6O6C - chains A and B of the 13 polymer chains in the assembly; structure by electron microscopy, 3.10 A resolution.

# Chain A
Name: DNA-directed RNA polymerase II subunit RPB1
Organism: Saccharomyces cerevisiae
Notes: EC 2.7.7.6
UniProt: P04050 (RPB1_YEAST); residues 1-1733 here = UniProt positions 1-1733
Sequence (1733 residues; numbered 1 to 1733; the number before each row is that of its first residue):
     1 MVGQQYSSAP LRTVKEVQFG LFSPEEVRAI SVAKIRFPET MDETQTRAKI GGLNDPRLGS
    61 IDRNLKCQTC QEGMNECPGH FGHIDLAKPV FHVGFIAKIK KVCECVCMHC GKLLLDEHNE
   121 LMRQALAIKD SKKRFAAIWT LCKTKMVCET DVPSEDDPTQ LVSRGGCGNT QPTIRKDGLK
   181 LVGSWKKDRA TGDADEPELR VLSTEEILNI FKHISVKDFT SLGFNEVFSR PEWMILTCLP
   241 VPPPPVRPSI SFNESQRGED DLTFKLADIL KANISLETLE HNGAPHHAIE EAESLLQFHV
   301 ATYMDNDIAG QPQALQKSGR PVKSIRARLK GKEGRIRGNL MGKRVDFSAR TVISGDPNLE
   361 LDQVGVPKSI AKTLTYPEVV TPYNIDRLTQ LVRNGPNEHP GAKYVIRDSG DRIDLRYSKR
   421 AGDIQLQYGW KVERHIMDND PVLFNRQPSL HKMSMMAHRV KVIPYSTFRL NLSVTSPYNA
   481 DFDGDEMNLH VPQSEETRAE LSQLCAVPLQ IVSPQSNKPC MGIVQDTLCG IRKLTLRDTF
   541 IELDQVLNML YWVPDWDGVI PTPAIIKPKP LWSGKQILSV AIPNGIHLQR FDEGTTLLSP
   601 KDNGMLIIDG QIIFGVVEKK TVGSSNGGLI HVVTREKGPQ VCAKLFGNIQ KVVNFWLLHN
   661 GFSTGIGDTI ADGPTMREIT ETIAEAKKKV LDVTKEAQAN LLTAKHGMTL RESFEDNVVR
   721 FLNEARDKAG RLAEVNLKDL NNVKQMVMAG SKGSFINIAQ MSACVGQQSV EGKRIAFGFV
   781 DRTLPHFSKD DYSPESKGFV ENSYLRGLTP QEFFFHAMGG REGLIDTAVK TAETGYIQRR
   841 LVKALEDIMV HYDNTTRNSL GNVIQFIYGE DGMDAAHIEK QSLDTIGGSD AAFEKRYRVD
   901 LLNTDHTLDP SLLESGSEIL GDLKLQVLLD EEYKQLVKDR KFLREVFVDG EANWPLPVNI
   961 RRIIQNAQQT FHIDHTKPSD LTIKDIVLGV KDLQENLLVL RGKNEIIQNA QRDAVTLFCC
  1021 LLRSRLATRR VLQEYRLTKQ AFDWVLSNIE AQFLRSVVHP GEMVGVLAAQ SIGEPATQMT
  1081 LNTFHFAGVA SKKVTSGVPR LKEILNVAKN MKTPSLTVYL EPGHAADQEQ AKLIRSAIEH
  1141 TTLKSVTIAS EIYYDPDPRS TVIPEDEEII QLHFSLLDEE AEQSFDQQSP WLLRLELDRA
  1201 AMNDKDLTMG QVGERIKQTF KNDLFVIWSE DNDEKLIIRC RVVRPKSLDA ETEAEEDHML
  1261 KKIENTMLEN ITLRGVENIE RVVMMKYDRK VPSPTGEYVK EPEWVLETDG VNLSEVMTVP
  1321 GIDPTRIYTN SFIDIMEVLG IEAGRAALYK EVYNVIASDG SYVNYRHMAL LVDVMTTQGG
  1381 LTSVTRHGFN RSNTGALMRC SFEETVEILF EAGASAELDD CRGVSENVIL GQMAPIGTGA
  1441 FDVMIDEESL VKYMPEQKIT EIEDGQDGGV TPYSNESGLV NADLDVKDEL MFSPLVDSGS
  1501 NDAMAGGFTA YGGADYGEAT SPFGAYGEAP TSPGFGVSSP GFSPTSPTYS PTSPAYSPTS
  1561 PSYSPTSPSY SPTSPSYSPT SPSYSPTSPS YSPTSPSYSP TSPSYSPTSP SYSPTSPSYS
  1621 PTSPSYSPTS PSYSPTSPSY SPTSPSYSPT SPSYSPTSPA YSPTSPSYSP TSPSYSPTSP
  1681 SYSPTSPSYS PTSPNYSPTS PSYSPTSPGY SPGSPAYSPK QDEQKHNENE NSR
Not modelled in the structure: 1-7, 1155-1163, 1165, 1167-1168, 1170-1172, 1174-1185, 1481-1733
Bound ions: Zn2+ site 1: Cys67, Cys70, His80; Zn2+ site 2: Cys107, Met108, Cys167; Mg2+: Asp481, Asp483, Asp485 (shared with 1 residue of chain K)
Curated features (UniProtKB/Swiss-Prot):
  - region: Pro248 to Asp260 (Lid loop), Asn306 to Lys323 (Rudder loop), Pro810 to Glu822 (Bridging helix)
  - binding site (Zn(2+)): Cys67, Cys70, Cys77, His80, Cys107, Cys110, Cys148, Cys167
  - binding site (Mg(2+)): Asp481, Asp483, Asp485
  - modified residue: Thr1471 (Phosphothreonine)
  - cross-link (Glycyl lysine isopeptide (Lys-Gly)): Lys695 (interchain with G-Cter in ubiquitin), Lys1246 (interchain with G-Cter in ubiquitin), Lys1350 (interchain with G-Cter in ubiquitin)
  - natural variant: Ser1653 to Pro1659 (deletion: In strain: A364A)
  - mutagenesis: Lys1246 (K1246R: Impairs ubiquitination during transcription stress)

# Chain B
Name: DNA-directed RNA polymerase II subunit RPB2
Organism: Saccharomyces cerevisiae
Notes: EC 2.7.7.6
UniProt: P08518 (RPB2_YEAST); residues 1-1224 here = UniProt positions 1-1224
Sequence (1224 residues; row label = number of the first residue in the row):
     1 MSDLANSEKY YDEDPYGFED ESAPITAEDS WAVISAFFRE KGLVSQQLDS FNQFVDYTLQ
    61 DIICEDSTLI LEQLAQHTTE SDNISRKYEI SFGKIYVTKP MVNESDGVTH ALYPQEARLR
   121 NLTYSSGLFV DVKKRTYEAI DVPGRELKYE LIAEESEDDS ESGKVFIGRL PIMLRSKNCY
   181 LSEATESDLY KLKECPFDMG GYFIINGSEK VLIAQERSAG NIVQVFKKAA PSPISHVAEI
   241 RSALEKGSRF ISTLQVKLYG REGSSARTIK ATLPYIKQDI PIVIIFRALG IIPDGEILEH
   301 ICYDVNDWQM LEMLKPCVED GFVIQDRETA LDFIGRRGTA LGIKKEKRIQ YAKDILQKEF
   361 LPHITQLEGF ESRKAFFLGY MINRLLLCAL DRKDQDDRDH FGKKRLDLAG PLLAQLFKTL
   421 FKKLTKDIFR YMQRTVEEAH DFNMKLAINA KTITSGLKYA LATGNWGEQK KAMSSRAGVS
   481 QVLNRYTYSS TLSHLRRTNT PIGRDGKLAK PRQLHNTHWG LVCPAETPEG QACGLVKNLS
   541 LMSCISVGTD PMPIITFLSE WGMEPLEDYV PHQSPDATRV FVNGVWHGVH RNPARLMETL
   601 RTLRRKGDIN PEVSMIRDIR EKELKIFTDA GRVYRPLFIV EDDESLGHKE LKVRKGHIAK
   661 LMATEYQDIE GGFEDVEEYT WSSLLNEGLV EYIDAEEEES ILIAMQPEDL EPAEANEEND
   721 LDVDPAKRIR VSHHATTFTH CEIHPSMILG VAASIIPFPD HNQSPRNTYQ SAMGKQAMGV
   781 FLTNYNVRMD TMANILYYPQ KPLGTTRAME YLKFRELPAG QNAIVAIACY SGYNQEDSMI
   841 MNQSSIDRGL FRSLFFRSYM DQEKKYGMSI TETFEKPQRT NTLRMKHGTY DKLDDDGLIA
   901 PGVRVSGEDV IIGKTTPISP DEEELGQRTA YHSKRDASTP LRSTENGIVD QVLVTTNQDG
   961 LKFVKVRVRT TKIPQIGDKF ASRHGQKGTI GITYRREDMP FTAEGIVPDL IINPHAIPSR
  1021 MTVAHLIECL LSKVAALSGN EGDASPFTDI TVEGISKLLR EHGYQSRGFE VMYNGHTGKK
  1081 LMAQIFFGPT YYQRLRHMVD DKIHARARGP MQVLTRQPVE GRSRDGGLRF GEMERDCMIA
  1141 HGAASFLKER LMEASDAFRV HICGICGLMT VIAKLNHNQF ECKGCDNKID IYQIHIPYAA
  1201 KLLFQELMAM NITPRLYTDR SRDF
Not modelled in the structure: 1-17, 502-511, 669-677, 711-733
Bound ions: Zn2+: Cys1163, Cys1182, Cys1185

# Chain A / chain B interface
Pairs across the interface (367; chain A residue first):
  Ser8(A) - Asn1178(B)
  Ser8(A) - Gln1193(B)  hydrogen bond
  Ala9(A) - His1161(B)
  Ala9(A) - Ile1191(B)
  Ala9(A) - Gln1193(B)
  Pro10(A) - Ile1191(B)
  Pro10(A) - Tyr1192(B)
  Pro10(A) - Gln1193(B)  hydrogen bond (backbone-backbone)
  Leu11(A) - Gln1193(B)
  Leu11(A) - His1195(B)
  Arg12(A) - Tyr1192(B)
  Arg12(A) - Gln1193(B)  hydrogen bond (backbone-backbone)
  Arg12(A) - Ile1194(B)
  Arg12(A) - Thr1218(B)
  Thr13(A) - Thr1218(B)
  Val14(A) - Tyr1217(B)
  Lys15(A) - Tyr1217(B)  hydrogen bond (backbone-backbone)
  Lys15(A) - Thr1218(B)
  Lys15(A) - Arg1220(B)  hydrogen bond (backbone-side chain)
  Glu16(A) - Arg1215(B)
  Glu16(A) - Leu1216(B)
  Glu16(A) - Tyr1217(B)  hydrogen bond (backbone-backbone)
  Glu16(A) - Asp1219(B)
  Glu16(A) - Arg1220(B)
  Glu16(A) - Ser1221(B)  hydrogen bond (side chain-backbone)
  Glu16(A) - Arg1222(B)  hydrogen bond (side chain-backbone)
  Val17(A) - Arg1215(B)
  Val17(A) - Leu1216(B)  hydrophobic
  Gln18(A) - Thr1213(B)
  Gln18(A) - Pro1214(B)
  Gln18(A) - Arg1215(B)  hydrogen bond (backbone-backbone)
  Gln18(A) - Tyr1217(B)
  Phe19(A) - Thr1213(B)
  Gly20(A) - Ile1212(B)
  Gly20(A) - Thr1213(B)  hydrogen bond (backbone-backbone)
  Leu21(A) - Asn1211(B)
  Phe22(A) - Leu1168(B)  hydrophobic
  Phe22(A) - Met1208(B)  hydrophobic
  Phe22(A) - Asn1211(B)  hydrogen bond (backbone-backbone)
  Phe22(A) - Ile1212(B)
  Phe22(A) - Thr1213(B)
  Glu26(A) - Arg1215(B)  salt bridge
  Val27(A) - Asn1211(B)
  Ala29(A) - Lys1183(B)
  Ala29(A) - Gly1184(B)
  Asp42(A) - Glu922(B)
  Gln45(A) - Glu922(B)
  Arg47(A) - Pro920(B)  hydrogen bond (side chain-backbone)
  Arg47(A) - Asp921(B)  hydrogen bond (side chain-backbone)
  Arg47(A) - Glu922(B)  salt bridge
  Gln68(A) - Ile1172(B)
  Gln68(A) - Lys1183(B)
  Thr69(A) - Lys1174(B)  hydrogen bond (backbone-side chain)
  Cys70(A) - Ala1173(B)
  Cys70(A) - Lys1174(B)
  Glu72(A) - Leu1175(B)
  Met74(A) - Arg1116(B)  hydrogen bond (backbone-side chain)
  Asn75(A) - Arg1116(B)  hydrogen bond (backbone-side chain)
  Asn75(A) - Phe1158(B)
  Glu76(A) - Phe1158(B)
  Glu76(A) - Arg1159(B)  salt bridge
  Glu76(A) - Leu1175(B)
  Cys77(A) - Phe1158(B)
  Pro78(A) - Phe1158(B)
  Pro78(A) - Lys1201(B)
  His80(A) - Ile1172(B)
  Phe81(A) - Gln1205(B)
  Phe81(A) - Met1208(B)  hydrophobic
  His92(A) - Met1210(B)  hydrogen bond (side chain-backbone)
  Phe228(A) - Arg1215(B)
  Trp233(A) - Asn1211(B)
  Leu236(A) - Asn1211(B)
  Pro240(A) - Met1208(B)
  Pro242(A) - Ala1209(B)  hydrophobic
  Pro245(A) - Tyr1198(B)
  Pro245(A) - Leu1202(B)
  Val246(A) - Gln1205(B)
  Val246(A) - Glu1206(B)
  Glu254(A) - Thr916(B)
  Glu254(A) - Arg935(B)  salt bridge
  Glu254(A) - Ala937(B)
  Ser255(A) - Ser919(B)  hydrogen bond (side chain-backbone)
  Ser255(A) - Glu924(B)
  Gln256(A) - Glu924(B)
  Arg257(A) - Glu922(B)  salt bridge
  Tyr303(A) - Ala1209(B)  hydrogen bond (side chain-backbone)
  Gln313(A) - Lys471(B)  hydrogen bond
  Gly319(A) - Lys470(B)
  Ile325(A) - Glu1206(B)
  Ile325(A) - Ala1209(B)  hydrophobic
  Ile325(A) - Met1210(B)  hydrophobic
  Arg328(A) - Glu1206(B)  salt bridge
  Leu329(A) - Glu1206(B)
  Arg335(A) - Glu1206(B)  salt bridge
  Arg337(A) - Arg1129(B)  hydrogen bond (backbone-side chain)
  Arg337(A) - Glu1132(B)  salt bridge
  Gly338(A) - Arg1129(B)  hydrogen bond (backbone-side chain)
  Asn339(A) - Gln1117(B)  hydrogen bond
  Leu340(A) - Ala1199(B)  hydrophobic
  Leu340(A) - Ala1200(B)
  Leu340(A) - Leu1203(B)  hydrophobic
  Met341(A) - Arg1135(B)
  Gly342(A) - Arg1129(B)
  Gly342(A) - Phe1130(B)
  Lys343(A) - Gln1117(B)
  Lys343(A) - Leu1128(B)
  Lys343(A) - Arg1129(B)
  Lys343(A) - Phe1130(B)  hydrogen bond (backbone-backbone)
  Lys343(A) - Leu1151(B)  hydrogen bond (side chain-backbone)
  Lys343(A) - Ser1155(B)
  Lys343(A) - Asp1156(B)  salt bridge
  Lys343(A) - Pro1197(B)
  Arg344(A) - Gln1117(B)
  Arg344(A) - Pro1118(B)
  Arg344(A) - Val1119(B)
  Arg344(A) - Glu1120(B)  salt bridge
  Arg344(A) - Leu1128(B)
  Arg344(A) - Arg1129(B)
  Arg344(A) - Ser1155(B)  hydrogen bond (backbone-side chain)
  Val345(A) - Gly1127(B)
  Val345(A) - Leu1128(B)  hydrogen bond (backbone-backbone)
  Val345(A) - Phe1130(B)  hydrophobic
  Val345(A) - Arg1150(B)
  Val345(A) - Ala1154(B)
  Val345(A) - Ser1155(B)
  Asp346(A) - Arg1106(B)
  Asp346(A) - Arg1108(B)
  Asp346(A) - Met1111(B)
  Asp346(A) - Pro1118(B)
  Asp346(A) - Arg1150(B)  hydrogen bond (backbone-side chain)
  Asp346(A) - Ala1154(B)  hydrogen bond (backbone-backbone)
  Phe347(A) - Arg1106(B)  hydrogen bond (backbone-backbone)
  Phe347(A) - Ala1107(B)  hydrophobic
  Phe347(A) - Arg1108(B)
  Phe347(A) - Arg1150(B)  hydrogen bond (backbone-side chain)
  Ser348(A) - Ala1105(B)
  Ser348(A) - Arg1106(B)  hydrogen bond (backbone-backbone)
  Ser348(A) - Leu1128(B)
  Ser348(A) - Arg1150(B)
  Ala349(A) - His1104(B)
  Ala349(A) - Ala1105(B)  hydrophobic
  Ala349(A) - Leu1128(B)
  Arg350(A) - Lys1102(B)
  Arg350(A) - Ile1103(B)
  Arg350(A) - His1104(B)  hydrogen bond (backbone-backbone)
  Arg350(A) - Leu1128(B)
  Thr351(A) - Val1099(B)
  Thr351(A) - Ile1103(B)
  Gly355(A) - Tyr833(B)
  Asp356(A) - Tyr833(B)  hydrogen bond
  Pro357(A) - Tyr833(B)
  Asn358(A) - Tyr833(B)  hydrogen bond
  Ser369(A) - Ile1103(B)
  Ile370(A) - Ile1103(B)  hydrophobic
  Thr373(A) - Ala1105(B)
  Leu374(A) - Arg1106(B)
  Leu374(A) - Ala1107(B)  hydrophobic
  Arg412(A) - Arg1108(B)
  Glu433(A) - Arg1108(B)  salt bridge
  Leu443(A) - Met1138(B)  hydrophobic
  Leu443(A) - Phe1146(B)  hydrophobic
  Asn445(A) - Glu1134(B)  hydrogen bond
  Gln447(A) - Glu1134(B)
  Ser449(A) - Met1133(B)
  Ser449(A) - Cys1137(B)  hydrogen bond
  His451(A) - Cys1137(B)  hydrogen bond (backbone-side chain)
  Lys452(A) - Ala1140(B)
  Lys452(A) - His1141(B)  hydrogen bond (backbone-side chain)
  Ser454(A) - Cys1137(B)
  Met455(A) - Glu1134(B)
  Met455(A) - Cys1137(B)  hydrophobic
  Met455(A) - Met1138(B)  hydrophobic
  Met455(A) - His1141(B)  hydrogen bond (backbone-side chain)
  Tyr465(A) - Ile976(B)  hydrophobic
  Ser466(A) - Val1099(B)
  Ser466(A) - Asp1100(B)
  Ser466(A) - Ile1103(B)
  Thr467(A) - Ile976(B)
  Thr467(A) - Gly977(B)
  Arg469(A) - Tyr833(B)
  Arg469(A) - Ile976(B)
  Arg469(A) - Gly991(B)  hydrogen bond (side chain-backbone)
  Leu472(A) - Gln835(B)
  Leu472(A) - Glu836(B)
  Phe482(A) - Glu836(B)
  Phe482(A) - Asp837(B)
  Phe482(A) - Ser838(B)
  Phe482(A) - Thr989(B)  hydrogen bond (backbone-side chain)
  Asp483(A) - Asp837(B)
  Asp483(A) - Lys979(B)
  Asp483(A) - Thr989(B)
  Gly484(A) - Thr989(B)
  Glu486(A) - Lys1102(B)
  Asn488(A) - Leu1128(B)
  His490(A) - Phe1130(B)
  His490(A) - Glu1134(B)  salt bridge
  His490(A) - Arg1150(B)  hydrogen bond
  Val491(A) - Arg1150(B)
  Pro492(A) - Glu1149(B)
  Gln493(A) - Glu1149(B)  hydrogen bond (backbone-side chain)
  Ser494(A) - Glu1149(B)  hydrogen bond
  Thr497(A) - Ser1145(B)
  Thr497(A) - Phe1146(B)
  Thr497(A) - Glu1149(B)  hydrogen bond
  Glu500(A) - Ala1143(B)
  Glu500(A) - Ala1144(B)  hydrogen bond (side chain-backbone)
  Glu500(A) - Ser1145(B)  hydrogen bond
  Glu500(A) - Phe1146(B)  hydrogen bond (side chain-backbone)
  Leu501(A) - Phe1146(B)  hydrophobic
  Cys505(A) - His1141(B)
  Gln510(A) - His1141(B)
  Gln525(A) - Gln835(B)  hydrogen bond (side chain-backbone)
  Gln525(A) - Glu836(B)  hydrogen bond
  Gln525(A) - His1015(B)  hydrogen bond (backbone-side chain)
  Asp526(A) - Cys829(B)  hydrogen bond
  Asp526(A) - Gln835(B)  hydrogen bond (backbone-side chain)
  Asp526(A) - Asn1013(B)  hydrogen bond
  Asp526(A) - His1015(B)  salt bridge
  Cys529(A) - His1015(B)
  Leu657(A) - Cys829(B)  hydrophobic
  Leu658(A) - Tyr830(B)  hydrophobic
  Leu658(A) - Ser831(B)
  Leu658(A) - Asn1074(B)  hydrogen bond (backbone-side chain)
  Leu658(A) - His1076(B)
  Leu658(A) - Leu1081(B)
  His659(A) - Asn1074(B)  hydrogen bond
  His659(A) - Thr1077(B)
  Asn660(A) - Leu1081(B)
  Asn660(A) - Met1082(B)  hydrogen bond (backbone-backbone)
  Asn660(A) - Ala1083(B)  hydrogen bond (backbone-backbone)
  Gly661(A) - Ala1083(B)
  Phe662(A) - Ala828(B)
  Phe662(A) - Cys829(B)  hydrogen bond (backbone-backbone)
  Phe662(A) - Pro1014(B)
  Ser663(A) - Ile827(B)  hydrogen bond (side chain-backbone)
  Ser663(A) - Pro1014(B)
  Ser663(A) - Gln1084(B)
  Ser663(A) - Ile1085(B)
  Ser663(A) - Phe1086(B)  hydrogen bond (side chain-backbone)
  Thr664(A) - Ile827(B)
  Thr664(A) - Pro1014(B)
  Thr664(A) - Phe1086(B)
  Gly665(A) - Phe1069(B)
  Gly665(A) - Phe1086(B)
  Ile666(A) - Leu1026(B)
  Ile666(A) - Ile1027(B)  hydrophobic
  Ile666(A) - Leu1030(B)  hydrophobic
  Ile666(A) - Val1052(B)  hydrophobic
  Ile666(A) - Phe1086(B)
  Asp668(A) - Phe1069(B)
  Ile670(A) - Arg1067(B)
  Met746(A) - Pro1014(B)
  Met746(A) - His1015(B)
  Met746(A) - Pro1018(B)  hydrophobic
  Ser751(A) - His1015(B)  hydrogen bond
  Lys752(A) - His1015(B)
  Lys752(A) - Pro1018(B)
  Asn757(A) - Pro1018(B)
  Asn757(A) - Ser1019(B)
  Asn757(A) - Met1021(B)
  Gln760(A) - Met1021(B)
  Met761(A) - Pro1018(B)
  Met761(A) - Met1021(B)  hydrophobic
  Val770(A) - Gln513(B)
  Glu771(A) - Gln513(B)  hydrogen bond
  Ile775(A) - Asn516(B)
  Ala776(A) - Asn516(B)  hydrogen bond (backbone-side chain)
  Gly778(A) - His515(B)
  Gly778(A) - Asn516(B)
  Phe779(A) - Asn516(B)
  Phe779(A) - Thr517(B)
  Phe779(A) - Glu698(B)
  Phe779(A) - Glu699(B)
  Val780(A) - Glu699(B)  hydrogen bond (backbone-side chain)
  Arg782(A) - Glu698(B)  hydrogen bond (side chain-backbone)
  Arg782(A) - Glu699(B)  hydrogen bond (side chain-backbone)
  Arg782(A) - Ile701(B)  hydrogen bond (side chain-backbone)
  Arg782(A) - Leu702(B)
  Thr783(A) - Asn516(B)  hydrogen bond (backbone-side chain)
  Leu784(A) - Trp519(B)  hydrophobic
  Pro785(A) - Ile701(B)
  Pro785(A) - Leu702(B)
  Pro785(A) - Ile703(B)  hydrogen bond (backbone-backbone)
  His786(A) - Trp519(B)  hydrogen bond
  His786(A) - Ile703(B)  hydrogen bond (side chain-backbone)
  His786(A) - Met705(B)  hydrogen bond
  His786(A) - Glu742(B)  salt bridge
  Phe787(A) - Leu702(B)
  Tyr804(A) - His761(B)  hydrogen bond (backbone-side chain)
  Tyr804(A) - Asn762(B)
  Tyr804(A) - Gln763(B)
  Tyr804(A) - Met1021(B)  hydrophobic
  Tyr804(A) - Val1023(B)  hydrophobic
  Leu805(A) - His761(B)  hydrogen bond (backbone-side chain)
  Arg806(A) - His761(B)
  Gly807(A) - Asp760(B)
  Gly807(A) - His761(B)
  Leu808(A) - Asp760(B)  hydrogen bond (backbone-backbone)
  Leu808(A) - Phe1047(B)
  Thr809(A) - Phe1047(B)
  Pro810(A) - Trp519(B)
  Pro810(A) - Met705(B)  hydrophobic
  Pro810(A) - Pro745(B)  hydrophobic
  Pro810(A) - Phe1047(B)
  Gln811(A) - Met705(B)
  Phe813(A) - Leu749(B)  hydrophobic
  Phe813(A) - Pro759(B)
  Phe813(A) - Asp760(B)
  Phe813(A) - Asn767(B)
  Phe813(A) - Phe1047(B)  hydrophobic
  Phe814(A) - Leu514(B)  hydrophobic
  Phe814(A) - His515(B)
  Phe814(A) - Asn516(B)
  Phe814(A) - Trp519(B)  hydrophobic
  Phe814(A) - Pro524(B)  hydrophobic
  His816(A) - Gln763(B)
  His816(A) - Ser764(B)  hydrogen bond (side chain-backbone)
  Ala817(A) - Leu514(B)  hydrophobic
  Ala817(A) - Pro524(B)  hydrophobic
  Ala817(A) - Ser764(B)
  Met818(A) - Leu514(B)
  Met818(A) - Asn516(B)
  Gly820(A) - Ser764(B)
  Arg821(A) - Arg512(B)  hydrogen bond (side chain-backbone)
  Arg821(A) - Gln513(B)
  Arg821(A) - Leu514(B)
  Arg821(A) - Pro524(B)  hydrogen bond (side chain-backbone)
  Arg821(A) - Gly534(B)
  Leu824(A) - Thr768(B)
  Leu824(A) - Tyr769(B)
  Ile825(A) - Arg512(B)
  Ile825(A) - Gln513(B)
  Ala828(A) - Gly530(B)
  Gln838(A) - Met1133(B)
  Arg839(A) - Glu1132(B)  salt bridge
  Val842(A) - Asp1136(B)
  Lys843(A) - Arg1135(B)
  Glu846(A) - Arg1135(B)  salt bridge
  Met1063(A) - Ile1139(B)
  Val1066(A) - Asp1136(B)
  Val1066(A) - Ile1139(B)  hydrophobic
  Val1066(A) - Ala1140(B)  hydrophobic
  Gln1070(A) - Asp1136(B)
  Gln1070(A) - Cys1137(B)
  Gln1070(A) - Ala1140(B)
  Asn1265(A) - Gly263(B)
  Phe1410(A) - Met1210(B)  hydrophobic
  Phe1410(A) - Ile1212(B)  hydrophobic
  Asp1420(A) - Arg1220(B)  hydrogen bond (backbone-side chain)
  Asp1420(A) - Arg1222(B)  salt bridge
  Cys1421(A) - Arg1220(B)
  Val1424(A) - Arg1135(B)
  Val1424(A) - Ile1139(B)  hydrophobic
  Val1428(A) - Leu1151(B)  hydrophobic
  Leu1430(A) - His1195(B)
  Leu1430(A) - Ile1196(B)
  Leu1430(A) - Pro1197(B)
  Gly1431(A) - Met1152(B)
  Gly1431(A) - Pro1197(B)
  Met1433(A) - Ala1144(B)  hydrophobic
  Met1433(A) - Ser1145(B)
  Ile1436(A) - Ala1144(B)
  Gly1437(A) - Gly1142(B)
  Thr1438(A) - Gly1142(B)  hydrogen bond (backbone-backbone)
  Thr1438(A) - Ala1144(B)  hydrogen bond (side chain-backbone)
  Thr1438(A) - Ser1145(B)
  Gly1439(A) - Ala1144(B)
Interface residues without a listed pair, chain A (211 interface residues in all): Ile30, Gln71, Gly79, Cys238, Pro243, Pro248, Met304, Gln311, Val352, Ser354, Pro367, Thr375, Pro448, Thr475, Asp481, Glu496, Leu504, Val524, Thr527, Asn654, Gly667, Asn742, Val743, Gly753, Ser788, Lys789, Lys1144, Leu1409, Gly1413, Leu1418, Arg1422, Ser1425, Ile1429, Ala1434
Interface residues without a listed pair, chain B (186 interface residues in all): Arg261, His400, Cys523, Thr527, Cys533, Ser700, Ile748, Pro765, Gly832, Asn834, Glu872, Arg884, Lys987, Gly988, Ile992, Ile1017, Glu1053, Gly1109, Gln1112, Leu1114, Thr1115, Gly1131, Lys1148, Thr1170, Asn1176, Phe1180, Leu1207

# In short
Chain A and chain B form an interface of 211 and 186 residues respectively, with 83 hydrogen bonds and 17 salt
bridges. Polar contacts include Glu26(A)-Arg1215(B), Arg47(A)-Glu922(B) and Glu76(A)-Arg1159(B). UniProt lists
8 Zn2+-binding residues, 3 Mg2+-binding residues and one mutagenesis site on chain A.
Chain A is DNA-directed RNA polymerase II subunit RPB1 and chain B is DNA-directed RNA polymerase II subunit
RPB2, both from Saccharomyces cerevisiae; the structure, RNA polymerase II elongation complex arrested at a
CPD lesion, was determined by electron microscopy.
